PDB entry 3CKE | X-ray diffraction, 2.40 A resolution | chains A and C of the 4 polymer chains in the assembly

== Chain A (and C) ==
Molecule: Aristolochene synthase
Organism: Aspergillus terreus
Notes: EC 4.2.3.9; chain C of this document is another copy of the same molecule, construct and numbering; everything in this record applies to it too
Reference sequence: Q9UR08 (Q9UR08_ASPTE); numbering as in UniProt (aligned over 1-320)
Amino-acid sequence (320 residues; each row starts with the number of its first residue):
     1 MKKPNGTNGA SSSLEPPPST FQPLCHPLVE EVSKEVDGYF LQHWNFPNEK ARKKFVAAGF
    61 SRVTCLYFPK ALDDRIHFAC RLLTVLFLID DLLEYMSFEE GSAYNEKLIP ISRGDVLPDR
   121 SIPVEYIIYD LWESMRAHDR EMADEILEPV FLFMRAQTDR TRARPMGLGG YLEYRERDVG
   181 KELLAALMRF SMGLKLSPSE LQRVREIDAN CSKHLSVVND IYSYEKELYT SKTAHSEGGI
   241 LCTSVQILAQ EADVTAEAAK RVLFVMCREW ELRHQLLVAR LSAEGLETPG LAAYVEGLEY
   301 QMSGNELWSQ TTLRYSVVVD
Not modelled in the structure: 1-12, 231-240, 318-320
UniProt features mapped onto this chain:
  - binding site (Mg(2+)): Asp-90, Asn-219, Ser-223, Glu-227
  - binding site ((2E,6E)-farnesyl diphosphate): Arg-314, Tyr-315
  - mutagenesis: Glu-227 (E227Q: Abolishes catalytic activity)
Ligand contacts: FDF ((2E,6E)-12-fluoro-11-(fluoromethyl)-3,7-dimethyldodeca-2,6,10-trien-1-yl trihydrogen diphosphate): Tyr-67, Leu-83, Leu-86, Phe-87, Asp-90, Phe-153, Gln-157, Gly-180, Leu-183, Leu-184, Asn-219, Asn-305, Trp-308, Arg-314, Tyr-315

== Chain A / chain C interface ==
Residue-residue contacts (22; chain A residue first):
  Glu-106(A) / Pro-198(C)
  Glu-106(A) / Ser-199(C)
  Glu-106(A) / Gln-202(C)  hydrogen bond
  Arg-155(A) / Pro-198(C)
  Arg-155(A) / Gln-202(C)
  Asp-159(A) / Arg-205(C)  salt bridge
  Arg-160(A) / Glu-206(C)  salt bridge
  Arg-162(A) / Glu-173(C)
  Arg-162(A) / Glu-176(C)  salt bridge
  Arg-164(A) / Gly-169(C)
  Arg-164(A) / Glu-173(C)  salt bridge
  Gly-169(A) / Arg-164(C)
  Gly-170(A) / Arg-164(C)
  Glu-173(A) / Arg-164(C)
  Glu-173(A) / Arg-177(C)  salt bridge
  Glu-176(A) / Arg-162(C)  salt bridge
  Arg-177(A) / Glu-173(C)  salt bridge
  Arg-177(A) / Arg-177(C)
  Pro-198(A) / Arg-155(C)
  Gln-202(A) / Glu-106(C)  hydrogen bond
  Gln-202(A) / Arg-155(C)
  Arg-205(A) / Asp-159(C)  salt bridge
Other interface residues (no listed pair), chain C (15 interface residues in all): Gly-170

== Overview ==
14 residues of chain A and 15 residues of chain C are in contact, with 2 hydrogen bonds and 8 salt bridges.
Polar contacts include Asp-159(A)/Arg-205(C), Arg-160(A)/Glu-206(C) and Arg-162(A)/Glu-176(C). Chain A binds
compound FDF.
Both chains are Aristolochene synthase (Aspergillus terreus). Entry 3CKE (Crystal structure of aristolochene
synthase in complex with 12,13-difluorofarnesyl diphosphate) was determined by X-ray diffraction, deposited
together with 3BNX and 3BNY.
